3NVI - chains D and F of the 6 polymer chains in the assembly; structure by X-ray diffraction, 2.71 A resolution.

# Chain D
Protein: 50S ribosomal protein L7Ae
From: Pyrococcus furiosus
UniProtKB: Q8U160 (RL7A_PYRFU); residues 3-124 here correspond to UniProt positions 2-123 (UniProt number = residue number - 1)
Sequence (129 residues; each row starts with the number of its first residue; numbers below 1 keep their minus sign (Met-4 is residue -4)):
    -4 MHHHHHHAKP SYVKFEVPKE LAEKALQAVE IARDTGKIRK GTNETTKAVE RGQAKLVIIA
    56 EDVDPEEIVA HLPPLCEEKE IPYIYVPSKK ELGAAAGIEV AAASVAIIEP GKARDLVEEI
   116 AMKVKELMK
Disordered / not traced: -4 to 3
Construct notes: expression tag (-4 to 2)

# Chain F
Molecule: 24-nt RNA strand
From: Pyrococcus furiosus
Sequence (24 nucleotides; each row starts with the number of its first residue):
     2 CUCUGACCGA AAGGCGUGAU GAGC

# Interface between chain D and chain F
Residue-residue contacts (31; chain D residue first):
  Arg34(D) with G6(F), salt bridge to the phosphate
  Lys35(D) with A7(F), salt bridge to the phosphate; G17(F), base contact; G19(F), hydrogen bond to the base
  Gly36(D) with G17(F), sugar contact; U18(F), phosphate contact; G19(F), base contact
  Thr37(D) with U18(F), hydrogen bond to the phosphate; G19(F), base contact
  Asn38(D) with G19(F), hydrogen bond to the base
  Glu39(D) with G6(F), hydrogen bond to the sugar; G19(F), hydrogen bond to the base
  Lys42(D) with C4(F), phosphate contact; U5(F), salt bridge to the phosphate; G6(F), hydrogen bond to the base
  Arg46(D) with C4(F), salt bridge to the phosphate; U5(F), salt bridge to the phosphate
  Val58(D) with U18(F), base contact
  Asp59(D) with U18(F), hydrogen bond to the base
  Pro60(D) with U18(F), base contact
  Ile63(D) with U18(F), sugar contact
  Lys84(D) with U18(F), base contact
  Ile93(D) with G17(F), base contact
  Glu94(D) with C8(F), hydrogen bond to the base
  Val95(D) with C16(F), base contact; G17(F), base contact
  Ala96(D) with G17(F), hydrogen bond to the sugar; U18(F), phosphate contact
  Ala97(D) with G17(F), sugar contact; U18(F), phosphate contact
  Ala98(D) with U18(F), hydrogen bond to the phosphate
Also at the interface, not in a pair above, chain D (20 interface residues in all): Ser99
Also at the interface, not in a pair above, chain F (10 interface residues in all): U3

# In short
20 residues of chain D face 10 of chain F across their interface, with 10 hydrogen bonds and 5 salt bridges.
Polar pairs include Lys35(D)-G19(F), Asn38(D)-G19(F) and Glu39(D)-G19(F).
Here chain D is 50S ribosomal protein L7Ae and chain F is a 24-nt RNA strand, both from Pyrococcus furiosus.
Entry 3NVI (Structure of N-terminal truncated Nop56/58 bound with L7Ae and box C/D RNA) was determined by
X-ray diffraction, deposited together with 3NVK and 3NMU.
